Entry 2OA6 (X-ray diffraction, 2.15 A resolution); this record covers chains B and D of the 4 polymer chains in the assembly.

# Chain B (and D)
Name: Aristolochene synthase
Source organism: Aspergillus terreus
Notes: EC 4.2.3.9; chain D of this document is another copy of the same molecule, construct and numbering; everything in this record applies to it too
UniProtKB: Q9UR08 (Q9UR08_ASPTE); numbering as in UniProt (aligned over 1-320)
Amino-acid sequence (320 residues; each row starts with the number of its first residue):
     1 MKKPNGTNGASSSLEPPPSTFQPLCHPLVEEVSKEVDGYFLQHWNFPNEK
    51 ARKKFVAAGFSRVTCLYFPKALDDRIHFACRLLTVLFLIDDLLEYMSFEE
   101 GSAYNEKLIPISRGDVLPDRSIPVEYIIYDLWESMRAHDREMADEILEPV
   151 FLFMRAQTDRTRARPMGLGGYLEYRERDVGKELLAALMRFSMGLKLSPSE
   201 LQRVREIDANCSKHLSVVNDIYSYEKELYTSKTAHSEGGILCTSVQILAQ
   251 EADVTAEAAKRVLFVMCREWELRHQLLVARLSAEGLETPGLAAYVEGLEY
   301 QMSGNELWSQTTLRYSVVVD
Disordered / not traced: 1-12, 230-239, 318-320 (chain D: 1-12, 319-320)
UniProt features mapped onto this chain:
  - binding site (Mg(2+)): D90, N219, S223, E227
  - binding site ((2E,6E)-farnesyl diphosphate): R314, Y315
  - mutagenesis: E227 (E227Q: Abolishes catalytic activity)

# Chain B / chain D interface
Pairs across the interface (19):
  R155(B) - P198(D)
  R155(B) - Q202(D)
  D159(B) - R205(D)  salt bridge
  R160(B) - R205(D)
  R164(B) - G169(D)
  R164(B) - G170(D)
  R164(B) - E173(D)
  G169(B) - R164(D)
  E173(B) - R164(D)
  E173(B) - R177(D)  salt bridge
  R177(B) - E173(D)  salt bridge
  P198(B) - R113(D)
  Q202(B) - E106(D)
  Q202(B) - R155(D)
  R205(B) - S102(D)  hydrogen bond
  R205(B) - E106(D)  salt bridge
  R205(B) - R155(D)
  E206(B) - R160(D)  salt bridge
  R273(B) - R160(D)
Other interface residues (no listed pair), chain B (16 interface residues in all): F98, E106, R162, G170
Other interface residues (no listed pair), chain D (17 interface residues in all): T161, S199, R203, K213

# Summary
Chain B and chain D form an interface of 16 and 17 residues respectively; the contacts include 1 hydrogen bond
and 5 salt bridges. Among the polar pairs are D159(B)-R205(D), E173(B)-R177(D) and R205(B)-E106(D).
Chain B and chain D are both Aristolochene synthase (Aspergillus terreus); the structure, Aristolochene
synthase from Aspergillus terreus complexed with pyrophosphate, was determined by X-ray diffraction, deposited
together with 2E4O.
